7CZ5 - chains R and A of the 6 polymer chains in the assembly; structure by electron microscopy, 2.60 A resolution.

== Chain R ==
Name: Growth hormone-releasing hormone receptor
From: Homo sapiens
UniProt: Q02643 (GHRHR_HUMAN); residues 23-405 carry their UniProt numbers (383 of 556 residues fall inside the UniProt entry; the rest is not from it)
Chain sequence (556 residues; row label = number of the first residue in the row):
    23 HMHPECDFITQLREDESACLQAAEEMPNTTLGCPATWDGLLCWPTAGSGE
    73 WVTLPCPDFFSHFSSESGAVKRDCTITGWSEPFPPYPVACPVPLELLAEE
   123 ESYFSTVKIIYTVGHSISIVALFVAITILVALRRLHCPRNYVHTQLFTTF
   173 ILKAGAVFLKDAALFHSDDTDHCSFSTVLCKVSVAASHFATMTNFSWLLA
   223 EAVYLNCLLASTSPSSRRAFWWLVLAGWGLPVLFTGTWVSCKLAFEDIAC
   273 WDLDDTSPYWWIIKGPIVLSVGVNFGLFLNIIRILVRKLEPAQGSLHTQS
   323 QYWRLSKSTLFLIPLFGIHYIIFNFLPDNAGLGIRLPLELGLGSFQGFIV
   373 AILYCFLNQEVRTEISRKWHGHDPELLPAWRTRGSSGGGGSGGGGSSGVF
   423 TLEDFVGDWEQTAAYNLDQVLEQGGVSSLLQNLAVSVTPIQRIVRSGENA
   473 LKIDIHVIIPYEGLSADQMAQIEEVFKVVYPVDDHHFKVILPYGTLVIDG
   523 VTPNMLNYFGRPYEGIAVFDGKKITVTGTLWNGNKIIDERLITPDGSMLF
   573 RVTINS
Unresolved in the structure: 23-118, 313-319, 395-578
Disulfides: C202-C272
What the authors report for this chain:
  - mutagenesis - K182A (200-fold), F187A, C195A (100-fold), D350A, R357A: decreased signaling with Somatoliberin
  - mutagenesis - G393R: increased signaling with Somatoliberin
  - disease-associated variants - D60G, R94Q, S140P (7000-fold), N162D, N162I, A176V, M214V, R357C (1000-fold): decreased signaling with Somatoliberin
  - contacts within the chain: L157-N162 (backbone contact), H137-A176 (hydrophobic contact), I141-A176 (hydrophobic contact), I173-A176 (hydrophobic contact)
  - disease-associated variants - H165Q: abolished signaling with Somatoliberin

== Chain A ==
Name: Guanine nucleotide-binding protein G(s) subunit alpha isoforms short
From: Homo sapiens
UniProt: P63092 (GNAS2_HUMAN); numbering as in UniProt (aligned over 1-394)
Chain sequence (394 residues; each row starts with the number of its first residue):
     1 MGCLGNSKTEDQRNEEKAQREANKKIEKQLQKDKQVYRATHRLLLLGAGE
    51 SGKNTIVKQMRILHVNGFNGEGGEEDPQAARSNSDGEKATKVQDIKNNLK
   101 EAIETIVAAMSNLVPPVELANPENQFRVDYILSVMNVPDFDFPPEFYEHA
   151 KALWEDEGVRACYERSNEYQLIDCAQYFLDKIDVIKQADYVPSDQDLLRC
   201 RVLTSGIFETKFQVDKVNFHMFDVGAQRDERRKWIQCFNDVTAIIFVVAS
   251 SSYNMVIREDNQTNRLQAALKLFDSIWNNKWLRDTSVILFLNKQDLLAEK
   301 VLAGKSKIEDYFPEFARYTTPEDATPEPGEDPRVTRAKYFIRDEFLRIST
   351 ASGDGRHYCYPHFTCAVDTENIRRVFNDCRDIIQRMHLRQYELL
Unresolved in the structure: 1-8, 61-204, 252-262, 304-306
Sequence notes: engineered mutation N54 (Ser in P63092), A226 (Gly in P63092), A268 (Glu in P63092), K271 (Asn in P63092), D274 (Lys in P63092), K280 (Arg in P63092), D284 (Thr in P63092), T285 (Ile in P63092)

== Chain R / chain A interface ==
Contacting residue pairs (30):
  R161(R) with Q390(A), hydrogen bond (side chain-backbone); Y391(A)
  Y226(R) with Y391(A)
  L227(R) with Y391(A), hydrophobic; L393(A), hydrophobic
  L230(R) with H387(A); Y391(A), hydrophobic
  L231(R) with R380(A); Q384(A), hydrogen bond (backbone-side chain)
  S233(R) with R380(A), hydrogen bond (backbone-side chain)
  T234(R) with V217(A); F376(A); R380(A)
  S235(R) with V217(A)
  P236(R) with R38(A)
  S237(R) with A39(A)
  L307(R) with L388(A), hydrophobic; L393(A); L394(A), hydrophobic
  K310(R) with D381(A), salt bridge; Q384(A), hydrogen bond; R385(A)
  L311(R) with L394(A), hydrophobic
  R326(R) with E392(A), hydrogen bond (side chain-backbone); L393(A), hydrogen bond (side chain-backbone); L394(A)
  S330(R) with L393(A), hydrogen bond (side chain-backbone)
  L334(R) with L393(A), hydrophobic
  N380(R) with E392(A)
  Q381(R) with E392(A)
Also at the interface, not in a pair above, chain R (20 interface residues in all): H165, A232
Also at the interface, not in a pair above, chain A (16 interface residues in all): H41

== Overview ==
20 residues of chain R and 16 residues of chain A are in contact; the contacts include 7 hydrogen bonds and 1
salt bridge. Polar pairs include K310(R)-D381(A), R161(R)-Q390(A) and L231(R)-Q384(A). The paper reports that
K182A, F187A and C195A of chain R, among others, reduce signaling with Somatoliberin; contacts within the
chain involving N162(R), L157(R) and A176(R) among others; 15 substitutions were tested in all.
Here chain R is Growth hormone-releasing hormone receptor and chain A is Guanine nucleotide-binding protein
G(s) subunit alpha isoforms short, both from Homo sapiens. Entry 7CZ5 (Cryo-EM structure of the human growth
hormone-releasing hormone receptor-Gs protein complex) was determined by electron microscopy.
